Entry 8AKO (X-ray diffraction, 2.29 A resolution); this record covers chains A and B.

Chain A:
Name: ESX-1 secretion-associated protein EspB
Organism: Mycobacterium tuberculosis
UniProtKB: P9WJD9 (ESPB_MYCTU); residues 1-300 here = UniProt positions 1-300
Amino-acid sequence (300 residues; row label = number of the first residue in the row):
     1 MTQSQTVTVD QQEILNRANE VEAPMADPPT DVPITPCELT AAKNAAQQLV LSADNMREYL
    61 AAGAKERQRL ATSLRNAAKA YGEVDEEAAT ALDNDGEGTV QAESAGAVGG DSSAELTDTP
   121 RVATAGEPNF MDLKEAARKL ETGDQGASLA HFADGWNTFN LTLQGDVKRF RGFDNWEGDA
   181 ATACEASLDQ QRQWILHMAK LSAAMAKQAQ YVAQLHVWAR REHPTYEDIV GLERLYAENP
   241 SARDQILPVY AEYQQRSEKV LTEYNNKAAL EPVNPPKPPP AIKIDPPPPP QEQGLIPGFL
Disordered / not traced: 1-8, 85-112, 298-300
UniProt features mapped onto this chain:
  - modified residue: Thr-2 (N-acetylthreonine)
From the paper describing this entry:
  - conformationally variable residues (helix shift, loop rearrangement): Gly-82 to Glu-86, Val-122 to Phe-130, Glu-227 to Ile-246

Chain B:
Name: ESX-1 secretion-associated protein EspK
Organism: Mycobacterium tuberculosis
UniProtKB: P9WJC1 (ESPK_MYCTU); numbering as in UniProt (aligned over 484-729)
Amino-acid sequence (246 residues; row label = number of the first residue in the row):
   484 GDALRLARRI AAALNASDNN AGDYGFFWIT AVTTDGSIVV ANSYGLAYIP DGMELPNKVY
   544 LASADHAIPV DEIARCATYP VLAVQAWAAF HDMTLRAVIG TAEQLASSDP GVAKIVLEPD
   604 DIPESGKMTG RSRLEVVDPS AAAQLADTTD QRLLDLLPPA PVDVNPPGDE RHMLWFELMK
   664 PMTSTATGRE AAHLRAFRAY AAHSQEIALH QAHTATDAAV QRVAVADWLY WQYVTGLLDR
   724 ALAAAC

Chain A / chain B interface:
Residue-residue contacts - 27 pairs, chain A then chain B:
  Asn-129(A) / Thr-670(B)
  Phe-130(A) / Pro-664(B)  hydrophobic
  Phe-130(A) / Ser-667(B)
  Phe-130(A) / Ala-669(B)
  Phe-130(A) / Thr-670(B)  hydrogen bond (backbone-backbone)
  Phe-130(A) / Gly-671(B)
  Phe-130(A) / Arg-672(B)
  Phe-130(A) / Ala-675(B)  hydrophobic
  Glu-233(A) / Lys-663(B)  salt bridge
  Tyr-236(A) / His-655(B)
  Tyr-236(A) / Met-656(B)  hydrophobic
  Tyr-236(A) / Phe-659(B)  hydrophobic
  Ala-237(A) / Met-656(B)  hydrophobic
  Arg-243(A) / Ala-504(B)
  Arg-243(A) / Gly-505(B)  hydrogen bond (side chain-backbone)
  Arg-243(A) / Asp-506(B)  salt bridge
  Arg-243(A) / Trp-658(B)
  Arg-243(A) / Met-662(B)
  Leu-247(A) / Gly-505(B)
  Leu-247(A) / Tyr-507(B)  hydrophobic
  Leu-247(A) / Phe-659(B)  hydrophobic
  Leu-247(A) / Met-662(B)  hydrophobic
  Tyr-250(A) / Lys-663(B)
  Ala-251(A) / Tyr-507(B)
  Ala-251(A) / Thr-666(B)
  Gln-254(A) / Thr-666(B)
  Glu-258(A) / Ser-667(B)  hydrogen bond
From the paper, about this interface:
  - residue pairs: Glu-233(A)/Lys-663(B), Tyr-236(A)/Phe-659(B) (pi stacking), Arg-243(A)/Asp-506(B), Tyr-250(A)/Phe-659(B) (pi stacking), Glu-258(A)/Ser-667(B)

Overview:
The interface between chain A and chain B involves 11 residues on one side and 18 on the other, with 3
hydrogen bonds and 2 salt bridges. Polar pairs include Glu-233(A)/Lys-663(B), Arg-243(A)/Asp-506(B) and
Arg-243(A)/Gly-505(B). The paper describes contacts between Glu-233(A) and Lys-663(B), Arg-243(A) and
Asp-506(B) and Glu-258(A) and Ser-667(B); pi stacking between Tyr-236(A) and Phe-659(B) and Tyr-250(A) and
Phe-659(B). From the paper: conformational variability at Gly-82(A), Val-122(A) and Glu-227(A).
Chain A is ESX-1 secretion-associated protein EspB and chain B is ESX-1 secretion-associated protein EspK,
both from Mycobacterium tuberculosis; the structure, Structure of EspB-EspK complex: the non-identical twin of
the PE-PPE-EspG secretion mechanism, was determined by X-ray diffraction.
